Entry 8WRU (electron microscopy, 3.14 A resolution); this record covers chains A and D of the 4 polymer chains in the assembly.

# Chain A
Protein: Cas12-2
Organism: unclassified sequences
Amino-acid sequence (908 residues; row label = number of the first residue in the row):
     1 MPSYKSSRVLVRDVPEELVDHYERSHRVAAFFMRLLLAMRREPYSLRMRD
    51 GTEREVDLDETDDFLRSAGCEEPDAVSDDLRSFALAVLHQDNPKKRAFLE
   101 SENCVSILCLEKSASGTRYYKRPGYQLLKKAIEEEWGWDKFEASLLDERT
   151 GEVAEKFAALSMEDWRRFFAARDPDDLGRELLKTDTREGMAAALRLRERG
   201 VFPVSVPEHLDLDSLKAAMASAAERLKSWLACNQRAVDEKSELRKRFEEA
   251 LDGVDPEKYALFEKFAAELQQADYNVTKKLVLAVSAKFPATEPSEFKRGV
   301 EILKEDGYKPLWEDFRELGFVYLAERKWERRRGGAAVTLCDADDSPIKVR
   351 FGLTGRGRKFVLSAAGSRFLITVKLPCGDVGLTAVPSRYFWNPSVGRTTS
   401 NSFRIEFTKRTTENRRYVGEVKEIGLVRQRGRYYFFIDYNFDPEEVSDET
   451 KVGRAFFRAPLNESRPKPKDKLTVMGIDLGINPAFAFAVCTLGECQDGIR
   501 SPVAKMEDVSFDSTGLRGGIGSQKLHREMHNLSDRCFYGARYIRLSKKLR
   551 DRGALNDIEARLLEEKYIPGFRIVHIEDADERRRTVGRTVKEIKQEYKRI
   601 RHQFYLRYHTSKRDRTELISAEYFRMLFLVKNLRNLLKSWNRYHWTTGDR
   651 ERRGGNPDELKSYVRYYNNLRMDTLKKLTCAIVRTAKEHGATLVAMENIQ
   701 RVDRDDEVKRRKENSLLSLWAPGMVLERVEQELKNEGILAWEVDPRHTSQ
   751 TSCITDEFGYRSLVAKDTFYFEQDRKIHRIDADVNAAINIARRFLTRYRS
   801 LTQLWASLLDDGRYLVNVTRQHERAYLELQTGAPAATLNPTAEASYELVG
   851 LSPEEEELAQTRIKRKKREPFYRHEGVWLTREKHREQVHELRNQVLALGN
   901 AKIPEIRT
Not modelled in the structure: 151-161, 274-314, 702-712, 854-867

# Chain D
Molecule: NTS
Organism: unclassified sequences
Sequence (44 nucleotides; numbered -1 to 42; the number before each row is that of its first residue; numbers below 1 keep their minus sign (DC-1 is residue -1)):
    -1 CTACGATATGCTTCCATCAGAGAACCTCACCGCTAGACGGCTTG
Not modelled in the structure: -1 to 0, 9-42

# Interface between chain A and chain D
Contacting residue pairs (14; chain A residue first):
  Leu99(A) - DG8(D)  sugar contact
  Glu100(A) - DG8(D)  base contact
  Asn103(A) - DT7(D)  base contact
  Asn103(A) - DG8(D)  hydrogen bond to the base
  Ser106(A) - DA6(D)  hydrogen bond to the phosphate
  Ser113(A) - DA6(D)  hydrogen bond to the phosphate
  Ala114(A) - DA6(D)  hydrogen bond to the phosphate
  Ser115(A) - DA6(D)  hydrogen bond to the phosphate
  Ser115(A) - DT7(D)  phosphate contact
  Gly116(A) - DT7(D)  hydrogen bond to the phosphate
  Arg118(A) - DA6(D)  phosphate contact
  Lys121(A) - DT7(D)  base contact
  Lys121(A) - DG8(D)  phosphate contact
  Arg187(A) - DG8(D)  salt bridge to the phosphate
Also at the interface, not in a pair above, chain A (17 interface residues in all): Thr117, Arg122, Pro123, Leu212, Lys216, Thr354
Also at the interface, not in a pair above, chain D (4 interface residues in all): DT5

# Overview
Chain A and chain D form an interface of 17 and 4 residues respectively, with 6 hydrogen bonds and 1 salt
bridge. Polar contacts include Asn103(A)-DG8(D), Ser106(A)-DA6(D) and Ser113(A)-DA6(D).
Chain A is Cas12-2 and chain D is NTS, both from unclassified sequences; the structure, Cryo-EM structure of
Cas12-2/crRNA/Target DNA complex, was determined by electron microscopy.
